6V4P - chains C and D of the 4 polymer chains in the assembly; structure by electron microscopy, 2.80 A resolution.

Chain C:
Name: Abciximab, heavy chain
From: synthetic construct
Chain sequence (225 residues; each row starts with the number of its first residue):
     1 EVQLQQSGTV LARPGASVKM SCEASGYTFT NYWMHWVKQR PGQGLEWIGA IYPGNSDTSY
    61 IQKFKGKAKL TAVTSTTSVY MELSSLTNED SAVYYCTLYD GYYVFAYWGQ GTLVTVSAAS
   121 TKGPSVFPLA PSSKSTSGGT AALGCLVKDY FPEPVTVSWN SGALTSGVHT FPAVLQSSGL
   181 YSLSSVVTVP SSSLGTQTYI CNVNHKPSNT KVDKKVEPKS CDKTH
Unresolved in the structure: 222-225
Cystine bridges: C22-C96, C145-C201

Chain D:
Name: Abciximab, light chain
From: synthetic construct
Chain sequence (214 residues; row label = number of the first residue in the row):
     1 EIVLTQSPVT LSVTPGDSVS LSCRASRDIS NNLHWFQQTS HESPRLLIKY ASQSMSGIPS
    61 RFSGSGSGTD FTLSINSVET EDFGMYFCQQ TNSWPYTFGG GTKLEIKRTV AAPSVFIFPP
   121 SDEQLKSGTA SVVCLLNNFY PREAKVQWKV DNALQSGNSQ ESVTEQDSKD STYSLSSTLT
   181 LSKADYEKHK VYACEVTHQG LSSPVTKSFN RGEC
Cystine bridges: C23-C88, C134-C194

Interface between chain C and chain D:
Contacting residue pairs (67):
  H35(C) with W94(D); Y96(D)
  V37(C) with F98(D), hydrophobic
  Q39(C) with Q38(D), hydrogen bond; F87(D)
  G44(C) with F87(D)
  L45(C) with P44(D), hydrophobic; F87(D), hydrophobic; F98(D)
  W47(C) with Q89(D); W94(D); Y96(D); F98(D), hydrophobic
  G49(C) with W94(D)
  A50(C) with W94(D)
  S59(C) with W94(D)
  I61(C) with W94(D), hydrophobic; P95(D), hydrophobic
  Y95(C) with Q38(D), hydrogen bond; P44(D)
  Y102(C) with K49(D); Y50(D), hydrogen bond (backbone-side chain)
  Y103(C) with Y50(D)
  V104(C) with H34(D); L46(D), hydrophobic; K49(D); Y50(D), hydrophobic
  F105(C) with F36(D); Q89(D); T91(D); Y96(D), hydrophobic
  W108(C) with F36(D); S43(D); P44(D); F98(D), hydrophobic
  G109(C) with S43(D)
  F127(C) with E123(D); Q124(D)
  P128(C) with S121(D)
  L129(C) with F118(D); P119(D); V133(D), hydrophobic
  A130(C) with P119(D)
  T140(C) with F116(D)
  A142(C) with F116(D), hydrophobic; F118(D)
  L146(C) with S131(D)
  K148(C) with T180(D)
  H169(C) with N137(D); N138(D); D167(D), salt bridge; S174(D), hydrogen bond
  F171(C) with L135(D), hydrophobic; S162(D); T164(D); S174(D); L175(D); S176(D)
  P172(C) with S162(D); V163(D)
  V174(C) with Q160(D); S162(D)
  V186(C) with L135(D), hydrophobic
  T188(C) with N137(D)
  K214(C) with E123(D), salt bridge
  K219(C) with P119(D); P120(D)
Interface residues without a listed pair, chain C (41 interface residues in all): Q43, A106, V126, K134, L143, T170, L175, Q176
Interface residues without a listed pair, chain D (40 interface residues in all): M55, G100, T129, R211
Interface features reported in the paper:
  - epitope / paratope residues, chain C: Y102(C)
  - epitope / paratope residues, chain D: Y50(D)

In short:
Chain C and chain D form an interface of 41 and 40 residues respectively, with 4 hydrogen bonds and 2 salt
bridges. Among the polar pairs are H169(C)-D167(D), K214(C)-E123(D) and Q39(C)-Q38(D). The paper reports
epitope/paratope residues Y102(C) and Y50(D).
Chain C is Abciximab, heavy chain and chain D is Abciximab, light chain, both from synthetic construct; the
structure, Structure of the integrin AlphaIIbBeta3-Abciximab complex, was determined by electron microscopy.
